9I2C - chains B and D of the 4 polymer chains in the assembly; structure by electron microscopy, 3.30 A resolution.

== Chain B ==
Name: Histone deacetylase 2
Source organism: Homo sapiens
Notes: EC 3.5.1.98, 3.5.1.-
Reference sequence: Q92769 (HDAC2_HUMAN); residues 5-492 here correspond to UniProt positions 1-488 (UniProt number = residue number - 4)
Chain sequence (488 residues; each row starts with the number of its first residue):
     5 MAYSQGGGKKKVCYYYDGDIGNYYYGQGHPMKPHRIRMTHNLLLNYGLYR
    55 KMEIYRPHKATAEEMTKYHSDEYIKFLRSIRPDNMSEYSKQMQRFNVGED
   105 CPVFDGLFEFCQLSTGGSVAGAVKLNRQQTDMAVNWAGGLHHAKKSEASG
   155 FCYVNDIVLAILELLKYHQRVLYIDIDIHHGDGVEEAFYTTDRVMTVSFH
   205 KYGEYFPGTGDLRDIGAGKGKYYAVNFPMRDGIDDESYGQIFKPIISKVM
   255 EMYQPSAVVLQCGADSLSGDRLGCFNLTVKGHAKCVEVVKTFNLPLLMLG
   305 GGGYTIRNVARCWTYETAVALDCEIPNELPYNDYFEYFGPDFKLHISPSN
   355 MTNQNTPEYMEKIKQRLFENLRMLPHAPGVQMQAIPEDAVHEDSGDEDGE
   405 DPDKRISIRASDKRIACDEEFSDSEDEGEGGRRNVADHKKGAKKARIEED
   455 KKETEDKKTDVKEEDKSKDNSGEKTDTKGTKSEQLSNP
Not modelled in the structure: 5-12, 129, 381-492
Metal / ion sites: Zn2+: Asp181, His183, Asp269
Small-molecule neighbours: A1ACV ((1r,4r)-N~1~-[(7P)-2-benzyl-7-(2-methyl-2H-tetrazol-5-yl)-9H-pyrimido[4,5-b]indol-4-yl]cyclohexane-1,4-diamine): Glu103, His146, Gly154, Phe155, His183, Phe210, Leu276, Tyr308
Swiss-Prot annotation at these positions:
  - active site: His146
  - binding site (1D-myo-inositol 1,4,5,6-tetrakisphosphate): Gly32, Lys36, Arg275
  - binding site (Ca(2+)): Asp179, Asp181, His183, Phe192, Thr195, Val198, Ser202, Phe203, Tyr227
  - binding site (Zn(2+)): Asp181, His183, Asp269
  - modified residue: Lys79 (N6-acetyllysine), Lys225 (N6-acetyllysine), Cys266 (S-nitrosocysteine), Cys278 (S-nitrosocysteine), Ser398 (Phosphoserine), Ser411 (Phosphoserine), Ser426 (Phosphoserine), Ser428 (Phosphoserine)
  - cross-link (Glycyl lysine isopeptide (Lys-Gly)): Lys79 (interchain with G-Cter in SUMO2), Lys443 (interchain with G-Cter in SUMO2), Lys456 (interchain with G-Cter in SUMO2), Lys462 (interchain with G-Cter in SUMO2), Lys466 (interchain with G-Cter in SUMO2), Lys482 (interchain with G-Cter in SUMO2), Lys485 (interchain with G-Cter in SUMO2)

== Chain D ==
Name: REST corepressor 1
Source organism: Homo sapiens
Reference sequence: Q9UKL0 (RCOR1_HUMAN); residue numbers follow UniProt; this construct covers 86-248
Chain sequence (190 residues; numbered 85 to 274; the number before each row is that of its first residue):
    85 MSWEEGSSGSSSDEEHGGGGMRVGPQYQAVVPDFDPAKLARRSQERDNLG
   135 MLVWSPNQNLSEAKLDEYIAIAKEKHGYNMEQALGMLFWHKHNIEKSLAD
   185 LPNFTPFPDEWTVEDKVLFEQAFSFHGKTFHRIQQMLPDKSIASLVKFYY
   235 SWKKTRTKTSVMDRAENLYFQSHHHHHHHHHHDYKDDDDK
Not modelled in the structure: 85-105, 117-131, 161-162, 188-224, 228-230, 242-274
Construct notes: initiating methionine (85); expression tag (249-274)
Swiss-Prot annotation at these positions:
  - modified residue: Ser127 (Phosphoserine)
  - cross-link: Lys122 (Glycyl lysine isopeptide (Lys-Gly) (interchain with G-Cter in SUMO2))
  - mutagenesis: Arg106 (R106A: Reduces BCR(KBTBD4)-mediated proteasomal degradation), Gln110 (Q110A: Reduces BCR(KBTBD4)-mediated proteasomal degradation), Tyr111 (Y111A: Reduces BCR(KBTBD4)-mediated proteasomal degradation), Gln112 (Q112A: Reduces BCR(KBTBD4)-mediated proteasomal degradation), Val114 (V114A: Reduces BCR(KBTBD4)-mediated proteasomal degradation), Asp117 (D117A: Reduces BCR(KBTBD4)-mediated proteasomal degradation)

== Interface between chain B and chain D ==
Contacting residue pairs - 36 pairs, chain B then chain D:
  Asn26(B) - Ala227(D)  hydrogen bond (side chain-backbone)
  Asn26(B) - Lys231(D)
  His38(B) - Tyr234(D)
  Met42(B) - Tyr234(D)
  Leu48(B) - Glu165(D)
  Tyr53(B) - Trp138(D)  hydrogen bond (backbone-side chain)
  Arg54(B) - Trp138(D)  hydrogen bond (backbone-side chain)
  Arg54(B) - Pro140(D)
  Lys55(B) - Pro140(D)
  Met56(B) - Trp138(D)
  Met56(B) - Pro140(D)
  Glu57(B) - Trp138(D)
  Glu57(B) - Pro140(D)
  Ile58(B) - Leu136(D)
  Ile58(B) - Val137(D)  hydrogen bond (backbone-backbone)
  Ile58(B) - Trp138(D)  hydrogen bond (backbone-backbone)
  Tyr59(B) - Met135(D)
  Tyr59(B) - Leu136(D)  hydrophobic
  Arg60(B) - Gly134(D)
  Arg60(B) - Met135(D)  hydrogen bond (backbone-backbone)
  Arg60(B) - Val137(D)
  His62(B) - Asn132(D)  hydrogen bond (side chain-backbone)
  His62(B) - Leu133(D)
  Tyr72(B) - Tyr111(D)  hydrogen bond (side chain-backbone)
  Tyr72(B) - Ala113(D)  hydrophobic
  Asp109(B) - Ser225(D)
  Lys149(B) - Gln110(D)  hydrogen bond (side chain-backbone)
  Lys149(B) - Tyr111(D)
  Leu166(B) - Val114(D)
  Leu166(B) - Pro116(D)
  Glu190(B) - Gln112(D)
  Ala191(B) - Gln112(D)
  Ala191(B) - Ala113(D)  hydrogen bond (backbone-backbone)
  Phe192(B) - Ala113(D)  hydrophobic
  Ile310(B) - Tyr234(D)
  Tyr341(B) - Tyr234(D)  hydrogen bond
Also at the interface, not in a pair above, chain B (28 interface residues in all): Arg41, Lys128, Val162, Leu169, Thr195, Tyr338
Also at the interface, not in a pair above, chain D (22 interface residues in all): Arg106, Val115, Met164

== Summary ==
28 residues of chain B and 22 residues of chain D are in contact; the contacts include 11 hydrogen bonds.
Polar pairs include Asn26(B)-Ala227(D), Tyr53(B)-Trp138(D) and Arg54(B)-Trp138(D). Bound to chain B: compound
A1ACV.
Chain B is Histone deacetylase 2 and chain D is REST corepressor 1, both from Homo sapiens; the structure,
Cryo-EM structure of KBTBD4 WT-HDAC2-CoREST1 2:1:1 complex mediated by molecular glue UM171, was determined by
electron microscopy, deposited together with 9GGL, 9GGM and 9GGN.
